Entry 6LE9 (X-ray diffraction, 2.60 A resolution); this record covers chains F and I of the 10 polymer chains in the assembly.

Chain F:
Molecule: Histone H4
From: Homo sapiens
UniProtKB: P62805 (H4_HUMAN); residues 16-102 here correspond to UniProt positions 17-103 (UniProt number = residue number + 1)
Sequence (87 residues; each row starts with the number of its first residue):
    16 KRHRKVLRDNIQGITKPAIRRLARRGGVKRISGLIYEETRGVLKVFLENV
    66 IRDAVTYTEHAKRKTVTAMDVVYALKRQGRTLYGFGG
Unresolved in the structure: 16-24
UniProt features mapped onto this chain:
  - DNA-binding region: Lys16 to Lys20
  - modified residue: Lys16 (N6-(2-hydroxyisobutyryl)lysine), Lys20 (N6,N6,N6-trimethyllysine), Lys31 (N6-(2-hydroxyisobutyryl)lysine), Lys44 (N6-(2-hydroxyisobutyryl)lysine), Ser47 (Phosphoserine), Tyr51 (Phosphotyrosine), Lys59 (N6-(2-hydroxyisobutyryl)lysine), Lys77 (N6-(2-hydroxyisobutyryl)lysine), Lys79 (N6-(2-hydroxyisobutyryl)lysine), Thr80 (Phosphothreonine), Tyr88 (Phosphotyrosine), Lys91 (N6-(2-hydroxyisobutyryl)lysine)
  - cross-link (Glycyl lysine isopeptide (Lys-Gly)): Lys20 (interchain with G-Cter in SUMO2), Lys31 (interchain with G-Cter in SUMO2), Lys59 (interchain with G-Cter in SUMO2), Lys79 (interchain with G-Cter in SUMO2), Lys91 (interchain with G-Cter in SUMO2)

Chain I:
Molecule: Human Telomeric DNA
From: Homo sapiens
Sequence (145 nucleotides; numbered -72 to 72; the number before each row is that of its first residue; numbers below 1 keep their minus sign (DA-72 is residue -72)):
   -72 ATCACCCTAACCCTAACCCTAACCCTAACCCTAACCCTAACCCTAACCCT
   -22 AACCCTAACCCTAACCCTAACCCTAACCCTAACCCTAACCCTAACCCTAA
    28 CCCTAACCCTAACCCTAACCCTAACCCTAACCCTAACCCTAAGAT
Metal / ion sites: Mn2+ near DA38 (its only coordinating residue here)

How chain F and chain I interact:
Contacting residue pairs (13; chain F residue first):
  Arg45(F) - DC6(I)  hydrogen bond to the base
  Arg45(F) - DT7(I)  sugar contact
  Arg45(F) - DA8(I)  phosphate contact
  Ile46(F) - DT7(I)  sugar contact
  Ile46(F) - DA8(I)  hydrogen bond to the phosphate
  Ser47(F) - DT7(I)  hydrogen bond to the phosphate
  Gly48(F) - DT7(I)  phosphate contact
  Tyr51(F) - DA8(I)  phosphate contact
  Arg78(F) - DC28(I)  phosphate contact
  Lys79(F) - DA27(I)  phosphate contact
  Lys79(F) - DC28(I)  hydrogen bond to the phosphate
  Thr80(F) - DA27(I)  phosphate contact
  Thr80(F) - DC28(I)  hydrogen bond to the phosphate
Other interface residues (no listed pair), chain F (11 interface residues in all): Arg39, Lys44, Lys77
Other interface residues (no listed pair), chain I (7 interface residues in all): DA9, DC29

Summary:
Chain F and chain I form an interface of 11 and 7 residues respectively; the contacts include 5 hydrogen
bonds. Polar pairs include Arg45(F)-DC6(I), Ile46(F)-DA8(I) and Ser47(F)-DT7(I). UniProt lists a DNA-binding
region on chain F.
Here chain F is Histone H4 and chain I is Human Telomeric DNA, both from Homo sapiens. Entry 6LE9 (The Human
Telomeric Nucleosome Displays Distinct Structural and Dynamic Properties) was determined by X-ray diffraction,
deposited together with 6KE9 and 6L9H.
